Entry 9J7F (X-ray diffraction, 2.99 A resolution); this record covers chains A and C.

[Chain A (and C)]
Molecule: Kelch-like ECH-associated protein 1
Source organism: Homo sapiens
Notes: chain C of this document is another copy of the same molecule, construct and numbering; everything in this record applies to it too
UniProtKB: Q14145 (KEAP1_HUMAN); residue numbers follow UniProt; this construct covers 322-609
Sequence (288 residues; each row starts with the number of its first residue):
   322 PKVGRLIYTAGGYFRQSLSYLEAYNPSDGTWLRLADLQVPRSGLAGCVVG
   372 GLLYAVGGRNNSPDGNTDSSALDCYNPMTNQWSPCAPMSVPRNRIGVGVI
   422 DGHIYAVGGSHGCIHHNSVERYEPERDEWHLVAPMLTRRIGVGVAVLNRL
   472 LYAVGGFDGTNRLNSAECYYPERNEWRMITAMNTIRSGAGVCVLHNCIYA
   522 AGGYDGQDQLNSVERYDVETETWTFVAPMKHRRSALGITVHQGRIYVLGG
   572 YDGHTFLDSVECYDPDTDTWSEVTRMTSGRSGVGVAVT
Small-molecule neighbours: A1EMN (N,N'-bis[4-[(2-azanyl-2-oxidanylidene-ethyl)-[4-[(2-azanyl-2-oxidanylidene-ethyl)-(4-methoxyphenyl)sulfonyl-amino]naphthalen-1-yl]sulfamoyl]phenyl]pentanediamide): Y334, S363, G364, R380, N414, R415, I461, G462, F478, R483, S508, G509, Y525, Q530, S555, A556, Y572, F577, S602, G603
Swiss-Prot annotation at these positions:
  - site: C434 (Sensor for electrophilic agents)
  - modified residue: C434 (S-cGMP-cysteine)
  - natural variant: G333 (G333C: In a NSCLC cell line), G350 (G350S: In a NSCLC cell line), G364 (G364C: In a lung adenocarcinoma cell line), G430 (G430C: In a lung adenocarcinoma patient), A522 (A522V: In a breast cancer sample)
  - mutagenesis: Y334 (Y334A: Loss of interaction with NFE2L2/NRF2. Strongly reduces repression of NFE2L2/NRF2-dependent gene expression. Loss of interaction with PGAM5), R380 (R380A: Loss of interaction with NFE2L2/NRF2. Abolishes repression of NFE2L2/NRF2-dependent gene expression. Impaired interaction with SQSTM1/p62), N382 (N382A: Loss of interaction with NFE2L2/NRF2. Strongly reduces repression of NFE2L2/NRF2-dependent gene expression. Impaired interaction with SQSTM1/p62), R415 (R415A: Loss of interaction with NFE2L2/NRF2. Abolishes repression of NFE2L2/NRF2-dependent gene expression. Loss of interaction with PGAM5. Does not affect interaction with SQSTM1/p62), H436 (H436A: Loss of interaction with NFE2L2/NRF2. Abolishes repression of NFE2L2/NRF2-dependent gene expression. Does not affect interaction with SQSTM1/p62), F478 (F478A: Abolishes repression of NFE2L2/NRF2-dependent gene expression), R483 (R483A: Loss of interaction with NFE2L2/NRF2. Abolishes repression of NFE2L2/NRF2-dependent gene expression. Loss of interaction with PGAM5. Does not affect interaction with SQSTM1/p62), Y525 (Y525A: Loss of interaction with NFE2L2/NRF2. Strongly reduces repression of NFE2L2/NRF2-dependent gene expression. Abolishes interaction with SQSTM1/p62), Y572 (Y572A: Loss of interaction with NFE2L2/NRF2. Strongly reduces repression of NFE2L2/NRF2-dependent gene expression. Loss of interaction with PGAM5. Abolishes interaction with SQSTM1/p62)

[How chain A and chain C interact]
Pairs across the interface (20; chain A residue first):
  R336(A) with H575(C), hydrogen bond
  N382(A) with Q528(C)
  S383(A) with Q528(C)
  P384(A) with Q528(C)
  N387(A) with Y525(C); G527(C)
  C434(A) with C434(C), disulfide
  I435(A) with C434(C), hydrophobic
  G480(A) with R380(C), hydrogen bond (backbone-side chain)
  T481(A) with G386(C); N387(C), hydrogen bond (backbone-backbone)
  N482(A) with D385(C); G386(C)
  Y525(A) with R336(C), hydrogen bond (side chain-backbone)
  G527(A) with R336(C)
  Q528(A) with R336(C), hydrogen bond; Q337(C)
  D529(A) with R336(C), salt bridge
  Y572(A) with H575(C)
  H575(A) with H575(C), hydrogen bond (backbone-side chain)
Also at the interface, not in a pair above, chain A (17 interface residues in all): G386
Also at the interface, not in a pair above, chain C (14 interface residues in all): Y334, T388, H436
Inter-chain disulfides: C434(A)-C434(C)

[Overview]
17 residues of chain A face 14 of chain C across their interface; the contacts include 1 disulfide bond, 6
hydrogen bonds and 1 salt bridge. Polar pairs include D529(A)-R336(C), R336(A)-H575(C) and G480(A)-R380(C).
Ligands of chain A: compound A1EMN.
Both chains are Kelch-like ECH-associated protein 1 (Homo sapiens). Entry 9J7F (Crystal strcuture of
Keap1_compound_1) was determined by X-ray diffraction together with 9J70, 9J71 and 9J7G from the same study.
